PDB entry 4YDV | X-ray diffraction, 2.70 A resolution | chains L and H of the 3 polymer chains in the assembly

== Chain L ==
Molecule: HIV ANTIBODY 7B2 LIGHT CHAIN, Ig kappa chain C region
Organism: Homo sapiens
Notes: fragment: hiv antibody 7b2 light chain
UniProtKB: P01834 (IGKC_HUMAN); residues 109-214 here correspond to UniProt positions 1-106 (UniProt number = residue number - 108)
Sequence (265 residues; numbered -44 to 214 plus 9 insertion-coded residues; 3 numbers in that range are skipped by the numbering (no residue carries them; nothing is unmodelled there); the number before each row is that of its first residue; a row labelled like 27A-27I holds insertion residues (27A, then the next letters in order); numbers below 1 keep their minus sign (Met-44 is residue -44)):
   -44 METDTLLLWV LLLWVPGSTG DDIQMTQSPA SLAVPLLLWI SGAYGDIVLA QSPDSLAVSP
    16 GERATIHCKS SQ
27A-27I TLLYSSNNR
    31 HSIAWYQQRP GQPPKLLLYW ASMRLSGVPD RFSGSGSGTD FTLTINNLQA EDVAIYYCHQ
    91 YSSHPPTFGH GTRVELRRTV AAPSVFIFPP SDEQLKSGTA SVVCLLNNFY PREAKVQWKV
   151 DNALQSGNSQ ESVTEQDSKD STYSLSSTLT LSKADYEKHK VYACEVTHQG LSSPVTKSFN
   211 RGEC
Disordered / not traced: -44 to 1, 27A-27I, 211-214
Construct notes: initiating methionine (-44)
Cystine bridges: Cys23-Cys88, Cys134-Cys194

== Chain H ==
Molecule: HIV ANTIBODY 7B2 HEAVY CHAIN, IgG H chain
Organism: Homo sapiens
Notes: fragment: hiv antibody 7b2 heavy chain; engineered mutation(s): YES,YES
UniProtKB: S6B291 (S6B291_HUMAN); residues 109-218 here correspond to UniProt positions 132-241 (UniProt number = residue number + 23)
Sequence (252 residues; each row starts with the number of its first residue; a row labelled like 72A-72C holds insertion residues (72A, then the next letters in order); numbers below 1 keep their minus sign (Met-20 is residue -20)):
   -20 METDTLLLWV LLLWVPGSTG DQVQLVQSGG GVFKPGGSLR LSCEASGFTF TEYYMTWVRQ
    40 APGKGLEWLA YIS
   52A K
    53 NGEYSKYSPS SNGRFTISRD
72A-72C NAK
    73 NSVFLQLDRL SADDTAVYYC ARADGLTY
100A-100I FSELLQYIF
   101 DLWGQGARVT VSSASTKGPS VFPLAPSSKS TSGGTAALGC LVKDYFPEPV TVSWNSGALT
   161 SGVHTFPAVL QSSGLYSLSS VVTVPSSSLG TQTYICNVNH KPSNTKVDKR VEPKSCDK
Disordered / not traced: -20 to 0, 128-133, 214-218
Construct notes: initiating methionine (-20)
Cystine bridges: Cys22-Cys92, Cys140-Cys196

== How chain L and chain H interact ==
Contacting residue pairs (58):
  Ser32(L) - Gln100F(H)  hydrogen bond
  Tyr36(L) - Ile100H(H)
  Tyr36(L) - Phe100I(H)  hydrogen bond (side chain-backbone)
  Gln38(L) - Gln39(H)  hydrogen bond
  Gln38(L) - Tyr91(H)  hydrogen bond
  Gln42(L) - Tyr91(H)
  Pro43(L) - Tyr91(H)  hydrophobic
  Pro43(L) - Gly104(H)
  Pro44(L) - Tyr91(H)
  Pro44(L) - Trp103(H)
  Leu46(L) - Ile100H(H)  hydrophobic
  Leu46(L) - Phe100I(H)
  Leu46(L) - Asp101(H)
  Tyr49(L) - Ile100H(H)  hydrophobic
  Trp50(L) - Gln100F(H)
  Tyr87(L) - Gln39(H)  hydrogen bond
  Tyr87(L) - Leu45(H)  hydrophobic
  His89(L) - Tyr100G(H)
  His89(L) - Phe100I(H)
  Tyr91(L) - Gln100F(H)
  Tyr91(L) - Tyr100G(H)
  Tyr91(L) - Ile100H(H)  hydrophobic
  Ser92(L) - Gln100F(H)
  His94(L) - Leu100E(H)
  Pro96(L) - Tyr100G(H)
  Phe98(L) - Leu45(H)
  Phe98(L) - Phe100I(H)  hydrophobic
  Phe116(L) - Ala137(H)  hydrophobic
  Phe118(L) - Leu124(H)
  Phe118(L) - Ala125(H)
  Phe118(L) - Ala137(H)
  Phe118(L) - Leu138(H)  hydrophobic
  Ser121(L) - Phe122(H)
  Ser121(L) - Pro123(H)
  Glu123(L) - Phe122(H)
  Glu123(L) - Lys209(H)  salt bridge
  Gln124(L) - Phe122(H)
  Thr129(L) - Lys143(H)
  Ser131(L) - Leu141(H)
  Ser131(L) - Lys143(H)
  Leu135(L) - Phe166(H)  hydrophobic
  Leu135(L) - Val181(H)  hydrophobic
  Asn137(L) - Thr183(H)
  Asn138(L) - His164(H)
  Gln160(L) - Val169(H)
  Gln160(L) - Leu170(H)
  Gln160(L) - Gln171(H)
  Glu161(L) - Val169(H)
  Ser162(L) - Phe166(H)
  Ser162(L) - Pro167(H)  hydrogen bond (side chain-backbone)
  Val163(L) - Pro167(H)
  Thr164(L) - Phe166(H)
  Asp167(L) - His164(H)  salt bridge
  Lys169(L) - Gly162(H)
  Ser174(L) - His164(H)
  Ser174(L) - Phe166(H)
  Leu175(L) - Phe166(H)
  Ser176(L) - Phe166(H)
Other interface residues (no listed pair), chain L (41 interface residues in all): Ala34, Leu55, Pro95, Pro119, Val133
Other interface residues (no listed pair), chain H (43 interface residues in all): Lys43, Gly44, Trp47, Pro61, Glu100C, Gln105, Val121, Pro126, Thr135, Ala136, Gly139, Thr160, Thr165, Ser179

== Overview ==
41 residues of chain L face 43 of chain H across their interface; the contacts include 6 hydrogen bonds and 2
salt bridges. Among the polar pairs are Glu123(L)-Lys209(H), Asp167(L)-His164(H) and Ser32(L)-Gln100F(H).
Chain L is HIV ANTIBODY 7B2 LIGHT CHAIN, Ig kappa chain C region and chain H is HIV ANTIBODY 7B2 HEAVY CHAIN,
IgG H chain, both from Homo sapiens; the structure, Structure of the antibody 7B2 that captures HIV-1 virions,
was determined by X-ray diffraction.
